7O49 - chain A; structure by X-ray diffraction, 3.03 A resolution.

# Chain A
Name: Penicillin-binding protein 1
From: Staphylococcus aureus subsp. aureus COL
UniProt: A0A0H2WVW5 (A0A0H2WVW5_STAAC); numbering as in UniProt (aligned over 65-713)
Amino-acid sequence (650 residues; row label = number of the first residue in the row):
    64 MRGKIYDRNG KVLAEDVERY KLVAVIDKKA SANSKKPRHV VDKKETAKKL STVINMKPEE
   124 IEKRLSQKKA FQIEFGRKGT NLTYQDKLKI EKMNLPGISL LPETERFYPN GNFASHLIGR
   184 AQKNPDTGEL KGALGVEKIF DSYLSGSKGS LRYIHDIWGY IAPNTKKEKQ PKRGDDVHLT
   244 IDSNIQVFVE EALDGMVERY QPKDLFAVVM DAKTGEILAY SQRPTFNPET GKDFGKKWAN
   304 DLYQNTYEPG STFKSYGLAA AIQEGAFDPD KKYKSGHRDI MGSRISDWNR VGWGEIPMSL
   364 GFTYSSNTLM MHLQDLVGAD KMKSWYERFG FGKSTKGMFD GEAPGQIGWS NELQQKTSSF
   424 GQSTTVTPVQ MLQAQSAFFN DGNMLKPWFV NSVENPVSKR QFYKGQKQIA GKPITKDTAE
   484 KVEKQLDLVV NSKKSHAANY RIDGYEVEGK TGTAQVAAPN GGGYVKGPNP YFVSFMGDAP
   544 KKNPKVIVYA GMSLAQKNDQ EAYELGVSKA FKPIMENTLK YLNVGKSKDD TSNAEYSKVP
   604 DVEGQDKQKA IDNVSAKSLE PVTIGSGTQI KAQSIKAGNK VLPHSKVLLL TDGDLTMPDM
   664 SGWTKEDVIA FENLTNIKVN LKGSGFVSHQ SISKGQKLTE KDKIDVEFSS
Disordered / not traced: 227-233, 592-713
Sequence notes: initiating methionine (64)
Bound ions: Cd2+ near D342 (its only coordinating residue here)
Reported in the primary citation:
  - catalytic residues: S314 (citing earlier work)
  - conformationally variable residues (loop rearrangement): G209 to G237

# Summary
From the paper: the catalytic residue S314; conformational variability at G209.
Chain A is Penicillin-binding protein 1 (Staphylococcus aureus subsp. aureus COL); the structure, Crystal
structure of Penicillin-Binding Protein 1 (PBP1) from Staphylococcus aureus, was determined by X-ray
diffraction (same publication as 7O4A, 7O4B, 7O4C and 7OK9).
